Entry 2PQJ (X-ray diffraction, 2.80 A resolution); this record covers chain A.

== Chain A ==
Name: Ribosome-inactivating protein 3
Source organism: Zea mays
Notes: EC 3.2.2.22
UniProt: P25891 (RIP3_MAIZE); numbering as in UniProt; present here: 22-162, 190-288
Chain sequence (243 residues; each row starts with the number of its first residue; note: 25 numbers in that range are skipped by the numbering (no residue carries them; nothing is unmodelled there)):
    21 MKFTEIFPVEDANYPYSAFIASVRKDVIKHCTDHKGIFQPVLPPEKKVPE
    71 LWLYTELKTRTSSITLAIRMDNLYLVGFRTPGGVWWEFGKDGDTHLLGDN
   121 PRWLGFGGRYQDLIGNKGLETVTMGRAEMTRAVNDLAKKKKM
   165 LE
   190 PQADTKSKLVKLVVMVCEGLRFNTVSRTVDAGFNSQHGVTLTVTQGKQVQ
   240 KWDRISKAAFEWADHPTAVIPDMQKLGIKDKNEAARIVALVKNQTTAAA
Not modelled in the structure: 162, 165-166, 190-191, 284-288
Construct notes: expression tag (21); linker (165-166)
Residues lining bound ligands: adenine (ADE): L93, Y94, L95, F108, G128, R129, Y130, V202, C206, E207, R210
UniProt features mapped onto this chain:
  - active site: E207
What the authors report for this chain:
  - binding site for adenine: Y94, Y130, E207, R210
  - catalytic residues: Y94, Y130, R210, W241 (by similarity / conservation)
  - catalytic residues: E207
  - mutagenesis - E207A (556-fold), E207A/V238E: decreased catalytic activity
  - mutagenesis - E207D/V238E, V238E: decreased stability

== Summary ==
Chain A binds adenine. UniProt lists active-site residue E207. From the paper: catalytic residues Y94, Y130
and R210 among others; E207A and E207A/V238E reduce catalytic activity; 4 substitutions were tested in all.
Chain A is Ribosome-inactivating protein 3 (Zea mays); the structure, Crystal structure of active ribosome
inactivating protein from maize (b-32), complex with adenine, was determined by X-ray diffraction together
with 2PQG and 2PQI from the same study.
